PDB entry 8S8P | electron microscopy, 3.11 A resolution | chains D and L of the 5 polymer chains in the assembly

# Chain D
Molecule: 21-nt DNA strand
Sequence (21 nucleotides; each row starts with the number of its first residue):
     1 GTGGTGTGTGGGTGTGTGTGT

# Chain L
Molecule: ATP-dependent DNA helicase II subunit 2
Source organism: Saccharomyces cerevisiae
Notes: EC 3.6.4.12
Reference sequence: Q04437 (KU80_YEAST); residues 2-588 here = UniProt positions 2-588
Chain sequence (587 residues; each row starts with the number of its first residue):
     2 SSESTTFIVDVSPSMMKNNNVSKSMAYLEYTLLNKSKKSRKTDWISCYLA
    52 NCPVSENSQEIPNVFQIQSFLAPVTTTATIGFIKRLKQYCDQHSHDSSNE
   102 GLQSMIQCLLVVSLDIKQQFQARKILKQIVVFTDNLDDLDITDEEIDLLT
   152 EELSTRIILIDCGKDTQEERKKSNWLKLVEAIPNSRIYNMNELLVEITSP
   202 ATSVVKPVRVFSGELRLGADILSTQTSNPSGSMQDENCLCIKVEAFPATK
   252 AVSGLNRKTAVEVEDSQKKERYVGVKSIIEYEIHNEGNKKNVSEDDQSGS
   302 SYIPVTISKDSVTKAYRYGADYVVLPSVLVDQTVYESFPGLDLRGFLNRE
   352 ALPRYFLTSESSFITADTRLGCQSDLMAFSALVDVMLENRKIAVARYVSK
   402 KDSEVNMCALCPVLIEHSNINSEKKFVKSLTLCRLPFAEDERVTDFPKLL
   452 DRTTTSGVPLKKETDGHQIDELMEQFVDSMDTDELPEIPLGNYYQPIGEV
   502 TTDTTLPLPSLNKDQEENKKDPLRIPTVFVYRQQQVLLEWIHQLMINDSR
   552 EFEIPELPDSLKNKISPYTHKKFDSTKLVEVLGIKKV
Swiss-Prot annotation at these positions:
  - natural variant: Leu149 (L149V: In strain: DBVPG6044, SK1 and 1 more), Ser301 (S301L: In strain: DBVPG1853), Asn349 (N349D: In strain: DBVPG6044, SK1 and 1 more), Gly499 (G499D: In strain: DBVPG1853), Glu518 (E518A: In strain: DBVPG6044, SK1 and 1 more), Thr528 (T528A: In strain: DBVPG1853), Ile585 (I585S: In strain: DBVPG6763)

# Chain D / chain L interface
Contacting residue pairs (7; chain D residue first):
  DT15(D) - Val206(L)  phosphate contact
  DT15(D) - Lys207(L)  hydrogen bond to the phosphate
  DT15(D) - Val209(L)  sugar contact
  DG16(D) - Pro248(L)  phosphate contact
  DG16(D) - Lys251(L)  phosphate contact
  DT17(D) - Lys251(L)  phosphate contact
  DG20(D) - Ile280(L)  sugar contact
Interface residues without a listed pair, chain D (7 interface residues in all): DT13, DG14, DT19
Interface residues without a listed pair, chain L (10 interface residues in all): Arg41, Lys42, Val205, Tyr282

# Summary
The interface between chain D and chain L involves 7 residues on one side and 10 on the other; the contacts
include 1 hydrogen bond. The hydrogen-bonded pair is DT15(D)-Lys207(L).
Chain D is a 21-nt DNA strand and chain L is ATP-dependent DNA helicase II subunit 2 (Saccharomyces
cerevisiae); the structure, Restriction on Ku Inward Translocation Caps Telomere Ends, was determined by
electron microscopy together with 8S82 from the same study.
